Entry 4L3G (X-ray diffraction, 2.05 A resolution); this record covers chains C and D of the 6 polymer chains in the assembly.

Chain C:
Protein: methylamine dehydrogenase light chain
Organism: Paracoccus denitrificans
Notes: EC 1.4.99.3
UniProt: A1BBA0 (A1BBA0_PARDP); residues 1-131 here correspond to UniProt positions 58-188 (UniProt number = residue number + 57)
Amino-acid sequence (137 residues; row label = number of the first residue in the row):
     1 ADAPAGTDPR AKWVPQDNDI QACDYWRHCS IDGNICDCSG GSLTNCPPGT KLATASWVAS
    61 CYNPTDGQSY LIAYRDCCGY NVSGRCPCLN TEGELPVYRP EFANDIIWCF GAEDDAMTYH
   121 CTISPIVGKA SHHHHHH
Unresolved in the structure: 1-6, 132-137
Construct notes: expression tag (132-137)
Modified residues: Trp57 (2-amino-3-(6,7-dioxo-6,7-dihydro-1H-indol-3-yl)-propionic acid; TRQ)
Disulfides: Cys23-Cys88, Cys29-Cys61, Cys36-Cys121, Cys38-Cys86, Cys46-Cys77, Cys78-Cys109
Covalent attachments: covalent link Trp57-Trp108

Chain D:
Protein: methylamine dehydrogenase heavy chain
Organism: Paracoccus denitrificans
Notes: EC 1.4.99.3
UniProt: A1BB97 (A1BB97_PARDP); residues 2-386 here correspond to UniProt positions 33-417 (UniProt number = residue number + 31)
Amino-acid sequence (385 residues; each row starts with the number of its first residue):
     2 DAPEAETQAQ ETQGQAAARA AAADLAAGQD DEPRILEAPA PDARRVYVND PAHFAAVTQQ
    62 FVIDGEAGRV IGMIDGGFLP NPVVADDGSF IAHASTVFSR IARGERTDYV EVFDPVTLLP
   122 TADIELPDAP RFLVGTYPWM TSLTPDGKTL LFYQFSPAPA VGVVDLEGKA FKRMLDVPDC
   182 YHIFPTAPDT FFMHCRDGSL AKVAFGTEGT PEITHTEVFH PEDEFLINHP AYSQKAGRLV
   242 WPTYTGKIHQ IDLSSGDAKF LPAVEALTEA ERADGWRPGG WQQVAYHRAL DRIYLLVDQR
   302 DEWRHKTASR FVVVLDAKTG ERLAKFEMGH EIDSINVSQD EKPLLYALST GDKTLYIHDA
   362 ESGEELRSVN QLGHGPQVIT TADMG
Unresolved in the structure: 2-10
Disulfides: Cys181-Cys196

Interface between chain C and chain D:
Pairs across the interface (80):
  Pro9(C) with Arg305(D), hydrogen bond (backbone-side chain); Thr308(D); Glu332(D)
  Arg10(C) with Asp299(D), salt bridge; Gln300(D); Arg301(D); Asp302(D), hydrogen bond (backbone-backbone); Arg305(D); Thr308(D); Ala309(D), hydrogen bond (side chain-backbone); Arg311(D); Glu332(D), salt bridge
  Ala11(C) with Arg305(D)
  Lys12(C) with Asp302(D)
  Trp13(C) with Arg305(D)
  Asp32(C) with Phe55(D)
  Gly79(C) with Ala103(D); Arg104(D)
  Tyr80(C) with Ala103(D)
  Asn81(C) with Ala56(D); Ala57(D), hydrogen bond (side chain-backbone); Ala103(D)
  Val82(C) with His54(D); Phe55(D); Ala56(D), hydrophobic
  Asn90(C) with Arg305(D), hydrogen bond
  Thr91(C) with Trp304(D), hydrogen bond (side chain-backbone); His306(D); Lys307(D)
  Glu92(C) with Trp304(D)
  Gly93(C) with Trp304(D)
  Glu94(C) with Tyr245(D), hydrogen bond (backbone-side chain); Trp304(D); His306(D), salt bridge; Lys307(D), salt bridge
  Leu95(C) with Phe226(D), hydrophobic; Tyr245(D)
  Pro96(C) with Leu227(D); Asn229(D); Tyr245(D)
  Val97(C) with Tyr138(D), hydrophobic; Tyr182(D); His183(D); Asn229(D), hydrogen bond (backbone-side chain)
  Tyr98(C) with Tyr182(D), hydrophobic; His195(D); Arg197(D); His221(D); Glu225(D), hydrogen bond (side chain-backbone); Phe226(D); Leu227(D), hydrogen bond (side chain-backbone)
  Arg99(C) with Arg197(D); Glu223(D), salt bridge; Phe226(D)
  Pro100(C) with Phe156(D), hydrophobic; Tyr182(D); Arg197(D)
  Glu101(C) with Arg197(D), salt bridge
  Asn104(C) with Lys307(D), hydrogen bond
  Asp105(C) with Val135(D); Gly136(D), hydrogen bond (backbone-backbone); Tyr138(D), hydrogen bond; Asn229(D), hydrogen bond; Trp282(D); Lys307(D), salt bridge
  Ile106(C) with Phe133(D), hydrophobic; Val135(D), hydrophobic
  Ile107(C) with Phe55(D), hydrophobic; Leu80(D), hydrophobic; Leu134(D), hydrogen bond (backbone-backbone)
  Phe110(C) with Phe156(D), hydrophobic; Ser157(D)
  Met117(C) with Phe79(D); Arg107(D); Leu134(D), hydrophobic
  Thr118(C) with Phe79(D); Phe99(D); Ala103(D), hydrogen bond (side chain-backbone)
  Tyr119(C) with Phe55(D), hydrophobic; Phe79(D)
Interface residues without a listed pair, chain C (33 interface residues in all): Gly33, Leu89, Trp108
Interface residues without a listed pair, chain D (43 interface residues in all): Met141, Ser310

In short:
Chain C and chain D form an interface of 33 and 43 residues respectively; the contacts include 16 hydrogen
bonds and 7 salt bridges. Polar pairs include Arg10(C)-Asp299(D), Arg10(C)-Glu332(D) and Glu94(C)-His306(D).
Chain C is methylamine dehydrogenase light chain and chain D is methylamine dehydrogenase heavy chain, both
from Paracoccus denitrificans; the structure, Crystal Structure of the E113Q-MauG/pre-Methylamine
Dehydrogenase Complex Aged 120 Days, was determined by X-ray diffraction, deposited together with 4L1Q and
4L3H.
